Entry 4NFH (X-ray diffraction, 1.20 A resolution); this record covers chains A and B.

# Chain A (and B)
Molecule: Alcohol dehydrogenase E chain
From: Equus caballus
Notes: EC 1.1.1.1; chain B of this document is another copy of the same molecule, construct and numbering; everything in this record applies to it too
Reference sequence: P00327 (ADH1E_HORSE); residues 1-374 here correspond to UniProt positions 2-375 (UniProt number = residue number + 1)
Chain sequence (374 residues; row label = number of the first residue in the row):
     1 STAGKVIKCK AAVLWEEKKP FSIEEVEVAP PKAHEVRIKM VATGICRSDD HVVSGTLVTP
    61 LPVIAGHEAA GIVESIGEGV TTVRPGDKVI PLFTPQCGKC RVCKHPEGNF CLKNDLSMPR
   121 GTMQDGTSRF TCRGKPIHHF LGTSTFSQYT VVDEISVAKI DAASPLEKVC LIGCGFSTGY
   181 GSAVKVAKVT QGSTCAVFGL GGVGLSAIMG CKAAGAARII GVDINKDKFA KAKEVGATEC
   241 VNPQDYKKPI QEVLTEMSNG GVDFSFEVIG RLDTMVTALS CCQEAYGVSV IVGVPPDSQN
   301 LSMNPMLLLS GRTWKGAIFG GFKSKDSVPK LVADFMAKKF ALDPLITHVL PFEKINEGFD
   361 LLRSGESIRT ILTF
Sequence notes: engineered mutation Ala207 (Val208 in P00327)
Bound ions: Zn2+ site 1: Cys46, His67, Cys174 (together with 2,3,4,5,6-pentafluorobenzyl alcohol); Zn2+ site 2: Cys97, Cys100, Cys103, Cys111
Residues lining bound ligands:
  - NAJ (nicotinamide-adenine-dinucleotide (acidic form)): Cys46, Arg47, Ser48, His51, Phe93, Cys174, Thr178, Gly199, Leu200, Gly201, Gly202, Val203, Gly204, Val222, Asp223, Ile224, Asn225, Lys228, Val268, Ile269, Gly270, Arg271, Thr274, Val292, Gly293, Val294, Ala317, Ile318, Phe319, Leu362, Arg369
  - 2,3,4,5,6-pentafluorobenzyl alcohol (PFB): Cys46, Ser48, Leu57, His67, Phe93, Leu116, Phe140, Leu141, Cys174, Val294, Ile318
Swiss-Prot annotation at these positions:
  - binding site (Zn(2+)): Cys46, Ser48, His67, Cys97, Cys100, Cys103, Cys111, Cys174
  - binding site (an alcohol): Ser48, His67
  - binding site (NAD(+)): Ser48, Gly199 to Gly204, Asp223, Lys228, Val292 to Val294, Phe319, Arg369
  - modified residue: Ser1 (N-acetylserine)
What the authors report for this chain:
  - mutagenesis - V207A: unchanged catalytic activity on benzyl alcohol
  - mutagenesis - V207A (2-3-fold): increased binding to NAJ
  - binding site for 2,3,4,5,6-pentafluorobenzyl alcohol: Ser48

# Interface between chain A and chain B
Pairs across the interface (86):
  Arg101(A) - Ser258(B)  hydrogen bond (side chain-backbone)
  Arg101(A) - Asn259(B)  hydrogen bond (side chain-backbone)
  Arg101(A) - Gly260(B)
  Arg101(A) - Gly261(B)  hydrogen bond (side chain-backbone)
  Arg101(A) - Gln283(B)
  Arg101(A) - Tyr286(B)  hydrogen bond
  Val102(A) - Gln283(B)
  Val102(A) - Ala285(B)  hydrophobic
  Val102(A) - Tyr286(B)  hydrophobic
  His105(A) - Tyr286(B)
  Phe110(A) - Glu284(B)
  Phe110(A) - Ala285(B)  hydrophobic
  Phe110(A) - Ser310(B)
  Leu112(A) - Glu284(B)
  Ser117(A) - Glu284(B)
  Ser258(A) - Arg101(B)  hydrogen bond (backbone-side chain)
  Asn259(A) - Arg101(B)  hydrogen bond (backbone-side chain)
  Gly260(A) - Arg101(B)
  Gly261(A) - Arg101(B)  hydrogen bond (backbone-side chain)
  Leu272(A) - Pro305(B)  hydrophobic
  Met275(A) - Pro305(B)  hydrophobic
  Gln283(A) - Arg101(B)
  Gln283(A) - Val102(B)
  Glu284(A) - Phe110(B)
  Glu284(A) - Leu112(B)
  Glu284(A) - Ser117(B)
  Ala285(A) - Val102(B)  hydrophobic
  Ala285(A) - Phe110(B)  hydrophobic
  Tyr286(A) - Arg101(B)  hydrogen bond
  Tyr286(A) - Val102(B)  hydrophobic
  Tyr286(A) - His105(B)
  Ile291(A) - Leu308(B)  hydrophobic
  Ile291(A) - Leu309(B)
  Val292(A) - Leu309(B)
  Gly293(A) - Leu309(B)
  Pro295(A) - Pro305(B)  hydrophobic
  Pro295(A) - Leu309(B)
  Gln299(A) - Pro305(B)
  Asn300(A) - Ser302(B)  hydrogen bond
  Asn300(A) - Met303(B)
  Asn300(A) - Asn304(B)
  Leu301(A) - Leu301(B)
  Leu301(A) - Ser302(B)
  Leu301(A) - Met303(B)  hydrogen bond (backbone-backbone)
  Leu301(A) - Pro305(B)  hydrophobic
  Ser302(A) - Asn300(B)  hydrogen bond
  Ser302(A) - Leu301(B)
  Ser302(A) - Ser302(B)  hydrogen bond
  Met303(A) - Asn300(B)
  Met303(A) - Leu301(B)  hydrogen bond (backbone-backbone)
  Asn304(A) - Asn300(B)
  Pro305(A) - Leu272(B)  hydrophobic
  Pro305(A) - Met275(B)  hydrophobic
  Pro305(A) - Pro295(B)  hydrophobic
  Pro305(A) - Gln299(B)
  Pro305(A) - Leu301(B)  hydrophobic
  Leu308(A) - Ile291(B)  hydrophobic
  Leu308(A) - Trp314(B)  hydrophobic
  Leu308(A) - Gly316(B)  hydrogen bond (backbone-backbone)
  Leu308(A) - Ala317(B)
  Leu309(A) - Ile291(B)
  Leu309(A) - Val292(B)
  Leu309(A) - Gly293(B)
  Leu309(A) - Pro295(B)
  Leu309(A) - Gly316(B)
  Leu309(A) - Ala317(B)  hydrogen bond (backbone-backbone)
  Leu309(A) - Ile318(B)  hydrogen bond (backbone-backbone)
  Ser310(A) - Phe110(B)
  Gly311(A) - Gly316(B)
  Arg312(A) - Lys315(B)
  Arg312(A) - Gly316(B)
  Thr313(A) - Thr313(B)
  Thr313(A) - Trp314(B)
  Thr313(A) - Lys315(B)
  Trp314(A) - Leu308(B)  hydrophobic
  Trp314(A) - Thr313(B)
  Trp314(A) - Trp314(B)  hydrogen bond (backbone-backbone)
  Lys315(A) - Arg312(B)
  Lys315(A) - Thr313(B)
  Gly316(A) - Leu308(B)  hydrogen bond (backbone-backbone)
  Gly316(A) - Leu309(B)
  Gly316(A) - Gly311(B)
  Gly316(A) - Arg312(B)
  Ala317(A) - Leu308(B)
  Ala317(A) - Leu309(B)  hydrogen bond (backbone-backbone)
  Ile318(A) - Leu309(B)  hydrogen bond (backbone-backbone)
Also at the interface, not in a pair above, chain A (41 interface residues in all): Gly108, Val294, Ser298
Also at the interface, not in a pair above, chain B (42 interface residues in all): Gly108, Val294, Ser298, Met306

# Overview
41 residues of chain A and 42 residues of chain B are in contact, with 20 hydrogen bonds. Polar pairs include
Arg101(A)-Ser258(B), Arg101(A)-Asn259(B) and Arg101(A)-Gly261(B). Ligands of chain A: compound NAJ and
2,3,4,5,6-pentafluorobenzyl alcohol. From the paper: a binding site for 2,3,4,5,6-pentafluorobenzyl alcohol at
Ser48(A); V207A of chain A increases binding to NAJ.
Both chains are Alcohol dehydrogenase E chain (Equus caballus). Entry 4NFH (V207A Horse Liver Alcohol
Dehydrogenase E complexed with NAD and 2,3,4,5,6-pentafluorobenzyl alcohol) was determined by X-ray
diffraction together with 4NFS and 4NG5 from the same study.
